PDB entry 5CKN | X-ray diffraction, 2.60 A resolution | chains A and D

[Chain A (and D)]
Molecule: Mannan-binding lectin serine peptidase 2
Source organism: Rattus norvegicus
Notes: chain D of this document is another copy of the same molecule, construct and numbering; everything in this record applies to it too
UniProtKB: A2VCV7 (A2VCV7_RAT); residues 1-278 here correspond to UniProt positions 20-297 (UniProt number = residue number + 19)
Chain sequence (278 residues; row label = number of the first residue in the row):
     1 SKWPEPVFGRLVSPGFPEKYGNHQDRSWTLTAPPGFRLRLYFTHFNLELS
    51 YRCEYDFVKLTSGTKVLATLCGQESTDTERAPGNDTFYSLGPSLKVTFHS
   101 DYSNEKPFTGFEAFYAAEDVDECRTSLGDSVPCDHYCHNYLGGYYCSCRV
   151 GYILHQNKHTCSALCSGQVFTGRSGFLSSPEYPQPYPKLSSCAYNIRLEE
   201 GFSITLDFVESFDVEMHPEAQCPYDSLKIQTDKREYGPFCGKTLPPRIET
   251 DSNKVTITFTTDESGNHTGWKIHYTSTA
Disulfide bonds: C53-C71, C123-C137, C133-C146, C148-C161, C165-C192, C222-C240
Bound ions: Ca2+ site 1: E48, D56, D101, S103, N104; Ca2+ site 2: D119, V120, E122, N139, Y140, G143; Ca2+ site 3: E215, D225, D262, S264
What the authors report for this chain:
  - Ca2+ coordination: E48, D56, D101, S103, N104, E215, D225, D262, S264

[Interface between chain A and chain D]
Contacting residue pairs (38; chain A residue first):
  T64(A) - E48(D)  hydrogen bond
  T64(A) - L49(D)
  T64(A) - E105(D)
  K65(A) - E48(D)  salt bridge
  K65(A) - Y55(D)
  K65(A) - D101(D)  salt bridge
  K65(A) - Y102(D)
  K65(A) - S103(D)  hydrogen bond
  V66(A) - E105(D)
  L90(A) - Y55(D)
  S130(A) - R52(D)  hydrogen bond
  S203(A) - M216(D)
  E215(A) - T64(D)  hydrogen bond
  E215(A) - K65(D)  salt bridge
  H217(A) - L90(D)  hydrogen bond (side chain-backbone)
  E219(A) - P92(D)
  Y224(A) - T64(D)
  Y224(A) - K65(D)
  Y224(A) - L90(D)
  K233(A) - D213(D)  salt bridge
  K233(A) - K242(D)
  K233(A) - N266(D)  hydrogen bond (backbone-backbone)
  K233(A) - H267(D)
  R234(A) - E215(D)  salt bridge
  R234(A) - E263(D)  salt bridge
  R234(A) - S264(D)  hydrogen bond
  E249(A) - H217(D)  salt bridge
  E249(A) - Y224(D)
  T250(A) - P218(D)
  D251(A) - E215(D)
  D251(A) - M216(D)
  D251(A) - H267(D)  salt bridge
  D262(A) - K65(D)  salt bridge
  E263(A) - K65(D)
  S264(A) - K65(D)  hydrogen bond
  T277(A) - P218(D)
  T277(A) - E219(D)
  A278(A) - P218(D)
Other interface residues (no listed pair), chain A (24 interface residues in all): S126, T205, M216, K228
Other interface residues (no listed pair), chain D (30 interface residues in all): S62, G63, G91, G128, D262, G265

[Summary]
Chain A and chain D form an interface of 24 and 30 residues respectively, with 8 hydrogen bonds and 9 salt
bridges. Polar contacts include K65(A)-E48(D), K65(A)-D101(D) and E215(A)-K65(D). The Ca2+ site 1 is built by
E48(A), D56(A), D101(A), S103(A) and N104(A). The paper reports Ca2+ coordination by E48(A), D56(A) and
D101(A) among others.
Both chains are Mannan-binding lectin serine peptidase 2 (Rattus norvegicus). Entry 5CKN (The CUB1-EGF-CUB2
domains of rat MBL-associated serine protease-2 (MASP-2) bound to Ca2+) was determined by X-ray diffraction,
deposited together with 5CIS, 5CKM and 5CKQ.
